PDB entry 2HZV | X-ray diffraction, 3.10 A resolution | chains J and A of the 6 polymer chains in the assembly

# Chain J
Molecule: 30-nt DNA strand
Sequence (30 nucleotides; each row starts with the number of its first residue):
     1 AGTATGACGA TTTTAAGTAT TCGTCATACT

# Chain A
Molecule: Nickel-responsive regulator
From: Escherichia coli
Reference sequence: P0A6Z6 (NIKR_ECOLI); numbering as in UniProt (aligned over 1-133)
Amino-acid sequence (133 residues; row label = number of the first residue in the row):
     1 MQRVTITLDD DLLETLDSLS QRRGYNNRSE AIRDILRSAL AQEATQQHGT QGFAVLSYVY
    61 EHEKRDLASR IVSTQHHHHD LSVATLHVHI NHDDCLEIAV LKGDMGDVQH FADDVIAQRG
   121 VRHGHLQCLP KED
Not modelled in the structure: 132-133
Sequence notes: modified residue (1, 105)
Modified positions: Mse-1 (selenomethionine; parent Met); Mse-105 (selenomethionine; parent Met)
Bound ions: K+ site 1: Glu-30, Asp-34 (shared with 3 residues of chain B); Ni2+ site 1: His-76 (shared with 3 residues of chain C); K+ site 2: His-79, Ser-82 (shared with 1 residue of chain C); Ni2+ site 2: His-87, His-89, Cys-95 (shared with 1 residue of chain C); K+ site 3: His-89 (shared with 2 residues of chain C)
UniProt features mapped onto this chain:
  - binding site (Ni(2+)): His-76, His-87, His-89, Cys-95
  - mutagenesis: Arg-3 (R3A: Loss of DNA-binding)
From the paper describing this entry:
  - Ni2+ coordination: His-76, His-87, His-89, Cys-95
  - K+ coordination: Glu-30, Asp-34
  - binding site for the 30-nt DNA strand: Arg-3, Thr-5, Thr-7, Arg-28, Ser-29, Arg-65, Arg-119
  - specificity-determining residues: Arg-3, Thr-5
  - binding site for the 30-nt DNA strand: Asn-27, Arg-33, Lys-64
  - mutagenesis - D34A: unchanged binding to Ni2+
  - mutagenesis - D34A: unchanged stability
  - mutagenesis - E30A: decreased binding to DNA
  - conformationally variable residues (order/disorder transition): His-62 to Asp-80
  - mutagenesis - E30A, D34A: decreased binding to the 30-nt DNA strand

# Interface between chain J and chain A
Contacting residue pairs - 8 pairs, chain J then chain A:
  DG23(J) with Asn-27(A), hydrogen bond to the phosphate; Ser-29(A), sugar contact; Arg-33(A), salt bridge to the phosphate
  DT24(J) with Arg-3(A), hydrogen bond to the base; Asn-27(A), phosphate contact; Arg-28(A), hydrogen bond to the phosphate; Ser-29(A), hydrogen bond to the phosphate
  DC25(J) with Arg-28(A), salt bridge to the phosphate
Other interface residues (no listed pair), chain J (5 interface residues in all): DC22, DA26
Other interface residues (no listed pair), chain A (8 interface residues in all): Mse-1, Thr-5, Asn-26

# Summary
5 residues of chain J and 8 residues of chain A are in contact, with 4 hydrogen bonds and 2 salt bridges.
Polar contacts include DT24(J)/Arg-3(A), DG23(J)/Asn-27(A) and DT24(J)/Arg-28(A). The paper reports a binding
site for the 30-nt DNA strand at Arg-3(A), Thr-5(A) and Thr-7(A) among others; E30A and D34A of chain A reduce
binding to the 30-nt DNA strand.
Chain J is a 30-nt DNA strand and chain A is Nickel-responsive regulator (Escherichia coli); the structure,
NikR-operator DNA complex, was determined by X-ray diffraction (same publication as 2HZA).
